7UPA - chains H and L of the 9 polymer chains in the assembly; structure by electron microscopy, 2.50 A resolution.

== Chain H ==
Molecule: Fab 1H8 heavy chain
From: Mus musculus
Notes: antibody fragment or engineered binder
Amino-acid sequence (138 residues; each row starts with the number of its first residue; a row labelled like 82A-82C holds insertion residues (82A, then the next letters in order); numbers below 1 keep their minus sign (Met-18 is residue -18)):
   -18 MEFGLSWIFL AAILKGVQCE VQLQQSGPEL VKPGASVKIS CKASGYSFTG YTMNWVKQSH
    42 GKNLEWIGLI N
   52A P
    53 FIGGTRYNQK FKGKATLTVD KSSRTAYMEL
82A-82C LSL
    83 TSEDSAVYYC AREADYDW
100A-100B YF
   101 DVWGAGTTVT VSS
Unresolved in the structure: -18 to 0, 113
Disulfides: Cys22-Cys92

== Chain L ==
Molecule: Fab 1H8 light chain
From: Mus musculus
Notes: antibody fragment or engineered binder
Amino-acid sequence (126 residues; numbered -18 to 107; the number before each row is that of its first residue; numbers below 1 keep their minus sign (Met-18 is residue -18)):
   -18 MEFGLSWIFL AAILKGVQCD IQMTQTTSSL SASLGDRVTI SCRASQDISN YLHWYQQKPD
    42 GTVNLLIFYT SRLHSGVPSR FSGSGSGTDY SLTISNLEQE DIATYFCQQG NTLPRTFGGG
   102 TKLEIK
Unresolved in the structure: -18 to 0, 107
Disulfides: Cys23-Cys88

== Chain H / chain L interface ==
Pairs across the interface (27):
  Asn35(H) - Arg96(L)  hydrogen bond
  Gln39(H) - Gln38(L)
  Lys43(H) - Phe87(L)
  Leu45(H) - Phe98(L)  hydrophobic
  Trp47(H) - Pro95(L)  hydrophobic
  Trp47(H) - Arg96(L)
  Leu50(H) - Arg96(L)
  Arg58(H) - Leu94(L)
  Asn60(H) - Pro95(L)
  Tyr91(H) - Gln38(L)
  Tyr91(H) - Gly42(L)  hydrogen bond (side chain-backbone)
  Glu95(H) - Arg96(L)  salt bridge
  Asp99(H) - Tyr32(L)
  Asp99(H) - Tyr50(L)
  Trp100(H) - His34(L)  hydrogen bond (backbone-side chain)
  Trp100(H) - Gln89(L)  hydrogen bond (backbone-side chain)
  Trp100(H) - Gly91(L)
  Trp100(H) - Arg96(L)
  Tyr100A(H) - His34(L)
  Tyr100A(H) - Tyr36(L)
  Tyr100A(H) - Leu46(L)  hydrophobic
  Tyr100A(H) - Phe49(L)  hydrophobic
  Phe100B(H) - Tyr36(L)  hydrogen bond (backbone-side chain)
  Phe100B(H) - Leu46(L)
  Phe100B(H) - Arg96(L)
  Phe100B(H) - Phe98(L)  hydrophobic
  Trp103(H) - Val44(L)  hydrophobic
Interface residues without a listed pair, chain H (17 interface residues in all): Asp101, Ala105
Interface residues without a listed pair, chain L (20 interface residues in all): His55, Asn92, Thr93, Gly100

== In short ==
The interface between chain H and chain L involves 17 residues on one side and 20 on the other, with 5
hydrogen bonds and 1 salt bridge. Polar contacts include Glu95(H)-Arg96(L), Asn35(H)-Arg96(L) and
Tyr91(H)-Gly42(L).
Here chain H is Fab 1H8 heavy chain and chain L is Fab 1H8 light chain, both from Mus musculus. Entry 7UPA
(Prefusion-stabilized Nipah virus fusion protein complexed with Fab 1H8) was determined by electron microscopy
together with 7UOP, 7UP9, 7UPB and 7UPK from the same study.
